PDB entry 6AYR | X-ray diffraction, 1.95 A resolution | chains A and B

[Chain A (and B)]
Protein: 5'-methylthioadenosine/S-adenosylhomocysteine nucleosidase
From: Campylobacter jejuni
Notes: EC 3.2.2.9; chain B of this document is another copy of the same molecule, construct and numbering; everything in this record applies to it too
UniProtKB: A0A1E7P7U4 (A0A1E7P7U4_CAMJU); numbering as in UniProt (aligned over 1-228)
Amino-acid sequence (238 residues; each row starts with the number of its first residue; numbers below 1 keep their minus sign (Met-9 is residue -9)):
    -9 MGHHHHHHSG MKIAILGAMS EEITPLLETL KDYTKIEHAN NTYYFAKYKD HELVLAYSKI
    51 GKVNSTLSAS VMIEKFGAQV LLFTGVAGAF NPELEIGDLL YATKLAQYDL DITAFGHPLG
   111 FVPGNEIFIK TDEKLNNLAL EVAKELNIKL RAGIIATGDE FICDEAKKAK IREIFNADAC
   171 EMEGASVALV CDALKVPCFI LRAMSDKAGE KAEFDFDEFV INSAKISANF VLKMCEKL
Unresolved in the structure: -9 to -1
Construct notes: initiating methionine (-9); expression tag (-8 to 0); conflict Asp40 (Asn in A0A1E7P7U4)
Ligand contacts:
  - butylthio-DADMe-Immucillin A (BIG; (3R,4S)-1-[(4-amino-5H-pyrrolo[3,2-d]pyrimidin-7-yl)methyl]-4-[(butylsulfanyl)methyl]pyrrolidin-3-ol), molecule 1: Ala8, Met9, Glu12, Ile50, Val76, Ala77, Gly78, Glu150, Phe151, Ile152, Cys170, Glu171, Met172, Glu173, Arg192, Ser195, Asp196, Ala198, Phe206
  - butylthio-DADMe-Immucillin A (BIG), molecule 2: Ile102, Phe105, His107

[Chain A / chain B interface]
Residue-residue contacts (64; chain A residue first):
  His28(A) - Glu64(B)  salt bridge
  His28(A) - Leu184(B)
  Ala29(A) - Ala183(B)
  Ala29(A) - Leu184(B)  hydrophobic
  Asn30(A) - Ala183(B)
  Lys49(A) - Pro113(B)
  Lys49(A) - Gly114(B)
  Lys49(A) - Asn115(B)  hydrogen bond
  Ile50(A) - Val112(B)
  Lys52(A) - Val53(B)
  Lys52(A) - Asp149(B)  salt bridge
  Val53(A) - Lys52(B)
  Val53(A) - Thr56(B)
  Val53(A) - Gln97(B)
  Val53(A) - Ser176(B)
  Asn54(A) - Val112(B)
  Asn54(A) - Asn115(B)  hydrogen bond
  Asn54(A) - Leu179(B)
  Thr56(A) - Val53(B)
  Thr56(A) - Thr56(B)
  Ser60(A) - Ser60(B)  hydrogen bond
  Glu64(A) - His28(B)  salt bridge
  Glu64(A) - Val61(B)
  Glu64(A) - Lys65(B)
  Lys65(A) - Glu64(B)
  Gln97(A) - Val53(B)
  Gln97(A) - Asp149(B)
  Asp99(A) - Asp149(B)
  Leu100(A) - Asp149(B)
  Asp101(A) - Asp149(B)  hydrogen bond (backbone-backbone)
  Asp101(A) - Glu150(B)
  Asp101(A) - Phe151(B)  hydrogen bond (backbone-backbone)
  Ile102(A) - Met172(B)  hydrophobic
  Ala104(A) - Cys153(B)  hydrophobic
  Ala104(A) - Glu203(B)
  Phe105(A) - Phe151(B)  hydrophobic
  Phe105(A) - Glu203(B)
  Phe105(A) - Phe206(B)  hydrophobic
  Phe105(A) - Asp207(B)
  Val112(A) - Ile50(B)
  Val112(A) - Asn54(B)
  Pro113(A) - Lys49(B)
  Gly114(A) - Lys49(B)
  Asn115(A) - Lys49(B)  hydrogen bond
  Asn115(A) - Asn54(B)  hydrogen bond
  Asp149(A) - Lys52(B)  salt bridge
  Asp149(A) - Gln97(B)
  Asp149(A) - Asp99(B)
  Asp149(A) - Leu100(B)
  Asp149(A) - Asp101(B)  hydrogen bond (backbone-backbone)
  Glu150(A) - Asp101(B)
  Phe151(A) - Asp101(B)  hydrogen bond (backbone-backbone)
  Phe151(A) - Phe105(B)  hydrophobic
  Cys153(A) - Ala104(B)  hydrophobic
  Met172(A) - Ile102(B)  hydrophobic
  Ser176(A) - Val53(B)
  Leu179(A) - Asn54(B)
  Ala183(A) - Ala29(B)
  Ala183(A) - Asn30(B)
  Leu184(A) - His28(B)
  Leu184(A) - Ala29(B)  hydrophobic
  Glu203(A) - Phe105(B)
  Phe206(A) - Phe105(B)  hydrophobic
  Asp207(A) - Phe105(B)
Interface residues without a listed pair, chain A (38 interface residues in all): Leu57, Val61, Val180
Interface residues without a listed pair, chain B (38 interface residues in all): Leu57, Val180

[In short]
Chain A and chain B each contribute 38 residues to their interface, with 9 hydrogen bonds and 4 salt bridges.
Among the polar pairs are His28(A)-Glu64(B), Lys52(A)-Asp149(B) and Lys49(A)-Asn115(B). Chain A binds
butylthio-DADMe-Immucillin A.
Both chains are 5'-methylthioadenosine/S-adenosylhomocysteine nucleosidase (Campylobacter jejuni). Entry 6AYR
(Crystal structure of Campylobacter jejuni 5'-methylthioadenosine/S-adenosyl homocysteine nucleosidase (MTAN)
complexed with butylthio-DADMe-Immucillin-A) was determined by X-ray diffraction, deposited together with
6AYM, 6AYO, 6AYQ, 6AYS and 6AYT.
